PDB entry 5UFJ | X-ray diffraction, 2.05 A resolution | chains A and D of the 4 polymer chains in the assembly

== Chain A ==
Protein: Hemoglobin subunit alpha
From: Homo sapiens
Reference sequence: P69905 (HBA_HUMAN); residues 1-141 here correspond to UniProt positions 2-142 (UniProt number = residue number + 1)
Chain sequence (141 residues; numbered 1 to 141; the number before each row is that of its first residue):
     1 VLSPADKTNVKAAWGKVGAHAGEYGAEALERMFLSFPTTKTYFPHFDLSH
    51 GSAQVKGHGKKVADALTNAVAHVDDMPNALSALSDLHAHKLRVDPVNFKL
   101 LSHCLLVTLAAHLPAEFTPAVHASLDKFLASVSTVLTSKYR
Bound ions: heme Fe near His-87 (its only coordinating residue here)
Ligand contacts:
  - 86M (5-[(imidazo[1,2-a]pyridin-8-yl)methoxy]-2-methoxypyridine-4-carbaldehyde), molecule 1: Val-1, Leu-2, Pro-77, Ala-130, Ser-131, Thr-134, Val-135
  - 86M, molecule 2: Val-1, Thr-134, Ser-138
  - carbon monoxide (CMO): Leu-29, Phe-43, His-58, Val-62, His-87
  - heme (HEM): Met-32, Thr-39, Tyr-42, Phe-43, His-45, Phe-46, His-58, Lys-61, Val-62, Ala-65, Leu-66, Leu-83, Leu-86, His-87, Leu-91, Val-93, Asn-97, Phe-98, Leu-101, Leu-105, Val-132, Leu-136
Swiss-Prot annotation at these positions:
  - binding site (O2): His-58
  - binding site (heme b): His-87
  - site: Thr-8, Asn-9 (Microbial infection: Cleavage), Lys-11 (Not glycated), Ala-13, Trp-14 (Microbial infection: Cleavage), Tyr-24, Gly-25 (Microbial infection: Cleavage), Leu-29, Glu-30 (Microbial infection: Cleavage), His-45, Phe-46 (Microbial infection: Cleavage), Asp-47, Leu-48 (Microbial infection: Cleavage), Ser-52, Ala-53 (Microbial infection: Cleavage), Val-55, Lys-56 (Microbial infection: Cleavage), Lys-56 (Not glycated), Gly-59, Lys-60 (Microbial infection: Cleavage), Lys-60 (Not glycated), Lys-90 (Not glycated), Leu-91, Arg-92 (Microbial infection: Cleavage), Lys-99 (Not glycated), Leu-106, Val-107 (Microbial infection: Cleavage), Thr-108, Leu-109 (Microbial infection: Cleavage), Val-121, His-122 (Microbial infection: Cleavage), Ser-133, Thr-134 (Microbial infection: Cleavage)
  - modified residue: Ser-3 (Phosphoserine), Lys-7 (N6-succinyllysine), Thr-8 (Phosphothreonine), Lys-11 (N6-succinyllysine), Lys-16 (N6-acetyllysine), Tyr-24 (Phosphotyrosine), Ser-35 (Phosphoserine), Lys-40 (N6-succinyllysine), Ser-49 (Phosphoserine), Ser-102 (Phosphoserine), Thr-108 (Phosphothreonine), Ser-124 (Phosphoserine), Ser-131 (Phosphoserine), Thr-134 (Phosphothreonine), Thr-137 (Phosphothreonine), Ser-138 (Phosphoserine)
  - glycosylation (N-linked (Glc) (glycation) lysine): Lys-7, Lys-16, Lys-40, Lys-61
From the paper describing this entry:
  - binding site for 86M: Val-1

== Chain D ==
Protein: Hemoglobin subunit beta
From: Homo sapiens
Reference sequence: P68871 (HBB_HUMAN); residues 1-146 here correspond to UniProt positions 2-147 (UniProt number = residue number + 1)
Chain sequence (146 residues; numbered 1 to 146; the number before each row is that of its first residue):
     1 VHLTPVEKSAVTALWGKVNVDEVGGEALGRLLVVYPWTQRFFESFGDLST
    51 PDAVMGNPKVKAHGKKVLGAFSDGLAHLDNLKGTFATLSELHCDKLHVDP
   101 ENFRLLGNVLVCVLAHHFGKEFTPPVQAAYQKVVAGVANALAHKYH
Construct notes: engineered mutation Val-6 (Glu7 in P68871)
Bound ions: heme Fe near His-92 (its only coordinating residue here)
Ligand contacts:
  - carbon monoxide (CMO): Phe-42, His-63, Val-67, His-92
  - heme (HEM): Leu-31, Thr-38, Phe-41, Phe-42, Phe-45, His-63, Lys-66, Val-67, Ala-70, Phe-71, Phe-85, Leu-88, Leu-91, His-92, Leu-96, Val-98, Asn-102, Phe-103, Leu-106, Val-137, Leu-141
Swiss-Prot annotation at these positions:
  - binding site ((2R)-2,3-bisphosphoglycerate): Val-1, His-2, Lys-82, His-143
  - binding site (heme b): His-63, His-92
  - site: Glu-7, Lys-8 (Microbial infection: Cleavage), Gly-25, Glu-26 (Microbial infection: Cleavage), Gly-29, Arg-30 (Microbial infection: Cleavage), Tyr-35, Pro-36 (Microbial infection: Cleavage), Trp-37, Thr-38 (Microbial infection: Cleavage), Phe-45, Gly-46 (Microbial infection: Cleavage), Asp-52, Ala-53 (Microbial infection: Cleavage), Gly-56, Asn-57 (Microbial infection: Cleavage), Lys-59 (Not glycated), Phe-71, Ser-72 (Microbial infection: Cleavage), Gly-74, Leu-75 (Microbial infection: Cleavage), Lys-82 (Not glycated), Thr-84, Phe-85 (Microbial infection: Cleavage), His-92, Cys-93 (Microbial infection: Cleavage), Lys-95 (Not glycated), Arg-104, Leu-105 (Microbial infection: Cleavage), Leu-110, Val-111 (Microbial infection: Cleavage), Gly-119, Lys-120 (Microbial infection: Cleavage), Phe-122, Thr-123 (Microbial infection: Cleavage), Ala-128, Ala-129 (Microbial infection: Cleavage) and 2 more in UniProt
  - modified residue: Val-1 (N-acetylvaline), Ser-9 (Phosphoserine), Thr-12 (Phosphothreonine), Ser-44 (Phosphoserine), Thr-50 (Phosphothreonine), Lys-59 (N6-acetyllysine), Lys-82 (N6-acetyllysine), Thr-87 (Phosphothreonine), Cys-93 (S-nitrosocysteine), Lys-144 (N6-acetyllysine)
  - glycosylation: Val-1 (N-linked (Glc) (glycation) valine), Lys-8 (N-linked (Glc) (glycation) lysine), Lys-17 (N-linked (Glc) (glycation) lysine), Lys-66 (N-linked (Glc) (glycation) lysine), Lys-120 (N-linked (Glc) (glycation) lysine), Lys-144 (N-linked (Glc) (glycation) lysine)

== Chain A / chain D interface ==
Pairs across the interface (14):
  Thr-38(A) with His-97(D)
  Thr-41(A) with Arg-40(D), hydrogen bond (backbone-side chain)
  Tyr-42(A) with Arg-40(D)
  Leu-91(A) with Arg-40(D), hydrogen bond (backbone-side chain)
  Arg-92(A) with Trp-37(D); Gln-39(D); Arg-40(D); Glu-43(D), salt bridge
  Val-93(A) with Trp-37(D)
  Asp-94(A) with Trp-37(D), hydrogen bond; Asn-102(D), hydrogen bond
  Pro-95(A) with Trp-37(D)
  Val-96(A) with Asp-99(D)
  Lys-139(A) with Pro-36(D)

== Summary ==
10 residues of chain A and 8 residues of chain D are in contact; the contacts include 4 hydrogen bonds and 1
salt bridge. Among the polar pairs are Arg-92(A)/Glu-43(D), Thr-41(A)/Arg-40(D) and Leu-91(A)/Arg-40(D). Bound
to chain A: heme, carbon monoxide and compound 86M. From the paper: a binding site for 86M at Val-1(A).
Chain A is Hemoglobin subunit alpha and chain D is Hemoglobin subunit beta, both from Homo sapiens; the
structure, Crystal Structure of Carbonmonoxy Hemoglobin S (Liganded Sickle Cell Hemoglobin) Complexed with GBT
Compound 6, was determined by X-ray diffraction (same publication as 5U3I).
